Entry 6JM9 (electron microscopy, 7.30 A resolution (low resolution: residue-level contacts below are approximate; hydrogen-bond / salt-bridge calls are withheld)); this record covers chains J and B of the 11 polymer chains in the assembly.

== Chain J ==
Molecule: DNA strand J
Organism: synthetic construct
Sequence (123 nucleotides; each row starts with the number of its first residue; numbers below 1 keep their minus sign (DG-59 is residue -59)):
   -59 GCAGATTCTACCAAAAGTGTATTTGGAAACTGCTCCATCAAAAGGCATGT
    -9 TCAGCTGAATTCAGCTGAACATGCCTTTTGATGGAGCAGTTTCCAAATAC
    41 ACTTTTGGTAGAATCTGCAGGTG

== Chain B ==
Protein: Histone H4
Organism: Xenopus laevis
UniProt: P62799 (H4_XENLA); residues 16-102 here correspond to UniProt positions 17-103 (UniProt number = residue number + 1)
Chain sequence (87 residues; numbered 16 to 102; the number before each row is that of its first residue):
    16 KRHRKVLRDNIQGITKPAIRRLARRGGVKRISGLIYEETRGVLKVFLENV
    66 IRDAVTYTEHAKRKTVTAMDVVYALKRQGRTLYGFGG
Unresolved in the structure: 16-20
UniProt features mapped onto this chain:
  - DNA-binding region: Lys16 to Lys20
  - modified residue: Lys16 (N6-(2-hydroxyisobutyryl)lysine), Lys20 (N6,N6,N6-trimethyllysine), Lys31 (N6-(2-hydroxyisobutyryl)lysine), Lys44 (N6-(2-hydroxyisobutyryl)lysine), Ser47 (Phosphoserine), Tyr51 (Phosphotyrosine), Lys59 (N6-(2-hydroxyisobutyryl)lysine), Lys77 (N6-(2-hydroxyisobutyryl)lysine), Lys79 (N6-(2-hydroxyisobutyryl)lysine), Tyr88 (Phosphotyrosine), Lys91 (N6-(2-hydroxyisobutyryl)lysine)
  - cross-link (Glycyl lysine isopeptide (Lys-Gly)): Lys31 (interchain with G-Cter in UFM1), Lys91 (interchain with G-Cter in ubiquitin)

== Chain J / chain B interface ==
Contacting residue pairs (13):
  DG7(J) - Arg45(B)
  DG7(J) - Ile46(B)
  DG7(J) - Ser47(B)
  DG7(J) - Gly48(B)
  DA8(J) - Arg35(B)
  DA8(J) - Arg45(B)
  DA8(J) - Ile46(B)
  DT16(J) - Val21(B)
  DG26(J) - Lys79(B)
  DC27(J) - Lys77(B)
  DC27(J) - Arg78(B)
  DC27(J) - Lys79(B)
  DC27(J) - Thr80(B)
Other interface residues (no listed pair), chain J (8 interface residues in all): DT6, DA9, DA28
Other interface residues (no listed pair), chain B (13 interface residues in all): Arg39, Lys44, Tyr51

== Summary ==
8 residues of chain J and 13 residues of chain B are in contact. UniProt lists a DNA-binding region on chain
B.
Chain J is DNA strand J (synthetic construct) and chain B is Histone H4 (Xenopus laevis); the structure,
cryo-EM structure of DOT1L bound to unmodified nucleosome, was determined by electron microscopy.
